9GUV - chains A and K of the 24 polymer chains in the assembly; structure by electron microscopy, 3.00 A resolution.

Chain A:
Molecule: 16S ribosomal RNA
Source organism: Escherichia coli K-12
Sequence (1541 nucleotides; row label = number of the first residue in the row):
     1 AAAUUGAAGA GUUUGAUCAU GGCUCAGAUU GAACGCUGGC GGCAGGCCUA ACACAUGCAA
    61 GUCGAACGGU AACAGGAAGA AGCUUGCUUC UUUGCUGACG AGUGGCGGAC GGGUGAGUAA
   121 UGUCUGGGAA ACUGCCUGAU GGAGGGGGAU AACUACUGGA AACGGUAGCU AAUACCGCAU
   181 AACGUCGCAA GACCAAAGAG GGGUACCUUC GGGCCUCUUG CCAUCGGAUG UGCCCAGAUG
   241 GGAUUAGCUA GUAGGUGGGG UAACGGCUCA CCUAGGCGAC GAUCCCUAGC UGGUCUGAGA
   301 GGAUGACCAG CCACACUGGA ACUGAGACAC GGUCCAGACU CCUACGGGAG GCAGCAGUGG
   361 GGAAUAUUGC ACAAUGGGCG CAAGCCUGAU GCAGCCAUGC CGCGUGUAUG AAGAAGGCCU
   421 UCGGGUUGUA AAGUACUUUC AGCGGGGAGG AAGGGAGUAA AGUUAAUACC UUUGCUCAUU
   481 GACGUUACCC GCAGAAGAAG CACCGGCUAA CUCCGUGCCA GCAGCCXCGG UAAUACGGAG
   541 GGUGCAAGCG UUAAUCGGAA UUACUGGGCG UAAAGCGCAC GCAGGCGGUU UGUUAAGUCA
   601 GAUGUGAAAU CCCCGGGCUC AACCUGGGAA CUGCAUCUGA UACUGGCAAG CUUGAGUCUC
   661 GUAGAGGGGG GUAGAAUUCC AGGUGUAGCG GUGAAAUGCG UAGAGAUCUG GAGGAAUACC
   721 GGUGGCGAAG GCGGCCCCCU GGACGAAGAC UGACGCUCAG GUGCGAAAGC GUGGGGAGCA
   781 AACAGGAUUA GAUACCCUGG UAGUCCACGC CGUAAACGAU GUCGACUUGG AGGUUGUGCC
   841 CUUGAGGCGU GGCUUCCGGA GCUAACGCGU UAAGUCGACC GCCUGGGGAG UACGGCCGCA
   901 AGGUUAAAAC UCAAAUGAAU UGACGGGGGC CCGCACAAGC GGUGGAGCAU GUGGUUUAAU
   961 UCGAUGXAAC GCGAAGAACC UUACCUGGUC UUGACAUCCA CGGAAGUUUU CAGAGAUGAG
  1021 AAUGUGCCUU CGGGAACCGU GAGACAGGUG CUGCAUGGCU GUCGUCAGCU CGUGUUGUGA
  1081 AAUGUUGGGU UAAGUCCCGC AACGAGCGCA ACCCUUAUCC UUUGUUGCCA GCGGUCCGGC
  1141 CGGGAACUCA AAGGAGACUG CCAGUGAUAA ACUGGAGGAA GGUGGGGAUG ACGUCAAGUC
  1201 AUCAUGGCCC UUACGACCAG GGCUACACAC GUGCUACAAU GGCGCAUACA AAGAGAAGCG
  1261 ACCUCGCGAG AGCAAGCGGA CCUCAUAAAG UGCGUCGUAG UCCGGAUUGG AGUCUGCAAC
  1321 UCGACUCCAU GAAGUCGGAA UCGCUAGUAA UCGUGGAUCA GAAUGCCACG GUGAAUACGU
  1381 UCCCGGGCCU UGUACACACC GCCCGUXACA CCAUGGGAGU GGGUUGCAAA AGAAGUAGGU
  1441 AGCUUAACCU UCGGGAGGGC GCUUACCACU UUGUGAUUCA UGACUGGGGU GAAGUCGUAA
  1501 CAAGGUAACC GUAGGGGAAC CUGCGGUUGG AUCACCUCCU U
Not modelled in the structure: 1492-1493
Modified / non-standard residues: PSU (pseudouridine-5'-monophosphate) at position 516, G7M (N7-methyl-guanosine-5'-monophosphate) at position 527, 2MG (2N-methylguanosine-5'-monophosphate) at position 966, 5MC (5-methylcytidine-5'-monophosphate) at position 967, 2MG (2N-methylguanosine-5'-monophosphate) at position 1207, 4OC (4n,o2'-methylcytidine-5'-monophosphate) at position 1402, 5MC (5-methylcytidine-5'-monophosphate) at position 1407, UR3 (3-methyluridine-5'-monophoshate) at position 1498, 2MG (2N-methylguanosine-5'-monophosphate) at position 1516, MA6 (6N-dimethyladenosine-5'-monophoshate) at position 1518, MA6 (6N-dimethyladenosine-5'-monophoshate) at position 1519
Metal / ion sites: Mg2+ site 1 near G21 (its only coordinating residue here); Mg2+ site 2: A59, U387; Mg2+ site 3 near G100 (its only coordinating residue here); Mg2+ site 4: A109, G331; Mg2+ site 5: A116, G117, G289; Mg2+ site 6: A174, C175; Mg2+ site 7: U180, A195; Mg2+ site 8: G299, G558; Mg2+ site 9 near C352 (its only coordinating residue here); Mg2+ site 10: A509, A510; Mg2+ site 11: PSU_516, A533; Mg2+ site 12 near A547 (its only coordinating residue here); 43 more Mg2+ sites not listed

Chain K:
Protein: 30S ribosomal protein S10
Source organism: Escherichia coli K-12
Reference sequence: P0A7R5 (RS10_ECOLI); residue numbers follow UniProt; this construct covers 1-103
Sequence (103 residues; row label = number of the first residue in the row):
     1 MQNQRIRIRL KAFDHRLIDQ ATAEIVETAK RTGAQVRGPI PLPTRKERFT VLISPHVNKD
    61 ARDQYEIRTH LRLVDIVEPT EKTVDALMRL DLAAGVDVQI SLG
Not modelled in the structure: 1-2

How chain A and chain K interact:
Contacting residue pairs (72):
  G963(A) with His56(K), hydrogen bond to the sugar; Val57(K), base contact
  A964(A) with His56(K), sugar contact
  A969(A) with Asn58(K), phosphate contact
  C972(A) with Val57(K), base contact; Asn58(K), sugar contact; Lys59(K), salt bridge to the phosphate
  G973(A) with Leu52(K), sugar contact; Pro55(K), sugar contact; His56(K), base contact; Val57(K), hydrogen bond to the sugar; Lys59(K), salt bridge to the phosphate
  A975(A) with Lys59(K), salt bridge to the phosphate
  G1058(A) with Pro55(K), base contact
  C1059(A) with Ile53(K), hydrogen bond to the sugar; Pro55(K), base contact
  U1060(A) with Ile53(K), sugar contact; Ser54(K), sugar contact; Asn58(K), sugar contact; Ala61(K), phosphate contact
  G1061(A) with Asn58(K), sugar contact; Ala61(K), phosphate contact
  C1114(A) with Arg68(K), phosphate contact
  U1115(A) with Arg68(K), salt bridge to the phosphate
  U1123(A) with Gly38(K), hydrogen bond to the sugar; Pro39(K), hydrogen bond to the sugar; Pro41(K), base contact
  G1124(A) with Arg37(K), salt bridge to the phosphate; Gly38(K), sugar contact; Ile40(K), sugar contact
  U1125(A) with Arg7(K), hydrogen bond to the phosphate; Arg37(K), salt bridge to the phosphate; Ile40(K), base contact; Leu73(K), sugar contact; Asp75(K), sugar contact
  U1126(A) with Arg7(K), salt bridge to the phosphate; Arg9(K), base contact; Leu42(K), base contact; Leu73(K), base contact
  A1150(A) with Pro41(K), hydrogen bond to the sugar; Leu42(K), sugar contact; Pro43(K), phosphate contact
  A1151(A) with Pro41(K), base contact; Pro43(K), phosphate contact; Thr44(K), hydrogen bond to the phosphate; Arg72(K), phosphate contact
  A1152(A) with His15(K), phosphate contact; Asp19(K), sugar contact; Thr44(K), phosphate contact; His70(K), salt bridge to the phosphate; Arg72(K), salt bridge to the phosphate
  G1153(A) with His15(K), salt bridge to the phosphate; Arg16(K), salt bridge to the phosphate
  G1198(A) with Pro55(K), base contact; His56(K), sugar contact
  U1199(A) with His56(K), sugar contact
  U1202(A) with Pro55(K), base contact
  G1253(A) with Lys46(K), phosphate contact
  A1254(A) with Arg45(K), salt bridge to the phosphate; Glu47(K), phosphate contact
  G1255(A) with Arg45(K), salt bridge to the phosphate
  G1279(A) with Arg9(K), salt bridge to the phosphate; Lys11(K), phosphate contact
  A1280(A) with Arg9(K), salt bridge to the phosphate; Leu42(K), base contact; Pro43(K), sugar contact; Leu71(K), phosphate contact
  C1366(A) with Arg62(K), hydrogen bond to the sugar
  C1367(A) with Thr50(K), hydrogen bond to the sugar; Arg62(K), salt bridge to the phosphate; Gln64(K), hydrogen bond to the phosphate
  A1368(A) with Gln64(K), hydrogen bond to the phosphate
Other interface residues (no listed pair), chain A (33 interface residues in all): U1189, C1281
Other interface residues (no listed pair), chain K (38 interface residues in all): Arg48, Asp63, Gln99

Summary:
33 residues of chain A face 38 of chain K across their interface; the contacts include 12 hydrogen bonds and
16 salt bridges. Among the polar pairs are G963(A)-His56(K), G973(A)-Val57(K) and C1059(A)-Ile53(K). The Mg2+
site 2 is built by A59(A) and U387(A).
Chain A is 16S ribosomal RNA and chain K is 30S ribosomal protein S10, both from Escherichia coli K-12; the
structure, 30S mRNA delivery complex (closed-head), was determined by electron microscopy together with 9GUP,
9GUQ, 9GUR, 9GUS, 9GUT, 9GUU, 9GUW and 9GUX from the same study.
